4OGQ - chains E and H of the 8 polymer chains in the assembly; structure by X-ray diffraction, 2.50 A resolution.

[Chain E]
Name: Cytochrome b6-f complex subunit 6
Organism: Nostoc sp
UniProtKB: Q8YVQ2 (PETL_NOSS1); residues 1-31 here = UniProt positions 1-31
Amino-acid sequence (31 residues; each row starts with the number of its first residue):
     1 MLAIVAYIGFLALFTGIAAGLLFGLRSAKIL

[Chain H]
Name: Cytochrome b6-f complex subunit 8
Organism: Nostoc sp
UniProtKB: P61048 (PETN_NOSS1); residue numbers follow UniProt; this construct covers 1-29
Amino-acid sequence (29 residues; each row starts with the number of its first residue):
     1 MAILTLGWVSLLVVFTWSIAMVVWGRNGL

[Chain E / chain H interface]
Contacting residue pairs - 13 pairs, chain E then chain H:
  Leu-2(E) with Ala-2(H), hydrophobic
  Ala-3(E) with Thr-5(H); Val-9(H)
  Ala-6(E) with Leu-6(H), hydrophobic; Val-9(H)
  Tyr-7(E) with Val-9(H); Val-13(H), hydrophobic; Thr-16(H), hydrogen bond
  Phe-10(E) with Val-13(H), hydrophobic
  Leu-11(E) with Val-13(H), hydrophobic
  Phe-14(E) with Trp-17(H)
  Thr-15(E) with Trp-17(H)
  Ala-18(E) with Trp-24(H), hydrophobic
Other interface residues (no listed pair), chain E (10 interface residues in all): Leu-22
Other interface residues (no listed pair), chain H (9 interface residues in all): Leu-12

[Overview]
10 residues of chain E face 9 of chain H across their interface, with 1 hydrogen bond. Its one hydrogen-bonded
contact is Tyr-7(E)/Thr-16(H).
Chain E is Cytochrome b6-f complex subunit 6 and chain H is Cytochrome b6-f complex subunit 8, both from
Nostoc sp; the structure, Internal Lipid Architecture of the Hetero-Oligomeric Cytochrome b6f Complex, was
determined by X-ray diffraction.
